PDB entry 6YUX | X-ray diffraction, 1.36 A resolution | chain A

Chain A:
Molecule: Double Bond Reductase
Organism: Malus domestica
Chain sequence (350 residues; row label = number of the first residue in the row; numbering starts at 0):
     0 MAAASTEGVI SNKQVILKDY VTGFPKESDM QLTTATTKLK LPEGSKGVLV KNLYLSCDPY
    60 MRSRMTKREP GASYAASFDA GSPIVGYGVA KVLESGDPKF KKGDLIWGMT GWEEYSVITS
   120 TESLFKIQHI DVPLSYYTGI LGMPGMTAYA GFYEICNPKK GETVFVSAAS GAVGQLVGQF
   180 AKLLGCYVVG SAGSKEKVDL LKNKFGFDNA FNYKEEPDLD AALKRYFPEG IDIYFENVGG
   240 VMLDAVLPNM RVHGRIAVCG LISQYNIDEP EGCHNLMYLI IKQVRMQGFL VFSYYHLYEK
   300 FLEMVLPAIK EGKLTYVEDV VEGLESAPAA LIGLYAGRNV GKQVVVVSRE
Disordered / not traced: 68-73, 268-269
Ion coordination: Na+ site 1 near Asp231 (its only coordinating residue here); Na+ site 2 near Ile261 (its only coordinating residue here)
Small-molecule neighbours:
  - ferulic acid (FER; 3-(4-hydroxy-3-methoxyphenyl)-2-propenoic acid): Tyr59, Ala74, Met142, Tyr264, Leu289, Val290, Phe291
  - NADP (NAP; NADP nicotinamide-adenine-dinucleotide phosphate): Asp57, Pro58, Tyr59, Met142, Thr146, Ala167, Gly170, Ala171, Val172, Gly173, Ala191, Gly192, Lys196, Tyr212, Lys213, Asn236, Val237, Cys258, Gly259, Leu260, Ile261, Ser262, Tyr264, Phe288, Leu289, Val290, Leu333, Tyr334, Gly336, Asn338, Gly340
What the authors report for this chain:
  - binding site for ferulic acid: Tyr59, Tyr264, Leu289, Phe291
  - conformationally variable residues (order/disorder transition, side-chain flip): Glu68 to Ala74, Phe291
  - specificity-determining residues: Leu289, Phe291

In short:
Bound to chain A: NADP and ferulic acid. The paper reports a binding site for ferulic acid at Tyr59, Tyr264
and Leu289 among others; specificity determinants Leu289 and Phe291.
Chain A is Double Bond Reductase (Malus domestica); the structure, Crystal structure of Malus domestica Double
Bond Reductase (MdDBR) ternary complex, was determined by X-ray diffraction (same publication as 6YSB and
6YTZ).
